2IC3 - chains A and B; structure by X-ray diffraction, 3.00 A resolution.

== Chain A ==
Molecule: Reverse transcriptase/ribonuclease H (p66 RT)
Organism: Human immunodeficiency virus type 1 BH10
Notes: EC 2.7.7.49; fragment: p66
Reference sequence: P03366 (POL_HV1B1); residues 1-560 here correspond to UniProt positions 599-1158 (UniProt number = residue number + 598)
Amino-acid sequence (560 residues; numbered 1 to 560; the number before each row is that of its first residue):
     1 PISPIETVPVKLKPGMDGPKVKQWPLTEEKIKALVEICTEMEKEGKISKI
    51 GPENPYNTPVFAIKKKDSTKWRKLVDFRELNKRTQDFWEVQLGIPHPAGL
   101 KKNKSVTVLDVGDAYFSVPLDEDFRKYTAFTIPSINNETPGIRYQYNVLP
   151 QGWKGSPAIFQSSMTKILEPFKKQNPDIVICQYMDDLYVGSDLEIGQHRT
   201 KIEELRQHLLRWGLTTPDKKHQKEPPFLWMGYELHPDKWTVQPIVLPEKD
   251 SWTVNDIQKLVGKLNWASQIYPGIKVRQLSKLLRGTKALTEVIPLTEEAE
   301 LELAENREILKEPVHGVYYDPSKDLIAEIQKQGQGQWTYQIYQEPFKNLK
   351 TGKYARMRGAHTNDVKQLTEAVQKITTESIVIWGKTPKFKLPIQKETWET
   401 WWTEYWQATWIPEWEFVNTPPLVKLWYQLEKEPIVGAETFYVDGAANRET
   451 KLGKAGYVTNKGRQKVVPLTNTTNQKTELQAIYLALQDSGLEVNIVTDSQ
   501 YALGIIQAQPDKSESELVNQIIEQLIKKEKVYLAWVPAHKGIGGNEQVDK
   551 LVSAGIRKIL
Unresolved in the structure: 559-560
Differences from the reference sequence: engineered mutation Asn103 (Lys701 in P03366), Cys181 (Tyr779 in P03366), Ser280 (Cys878 in P03366)
Metal / ion sites: Mn2+: Asp443, Glu478, Asp498
Small-molecule neighbours: hby 097 (HBY; (S)-4-isopropoxycarbonyl-6-methoxy-3-methylthiomethyl-3,4-dihydroquinoxalin-2(1h)-thione): Leu100, Lys101, Asn103, Val106, Val179, Cys181, Tyr188, Val189, Gly190, Phe227, Trp229, Leu234, His235, Tyr318
UniProt features mapped onto this chain:
  - binding site (Mg(2+)): Asp186
  - site: Trp402 (Essential for RT p66/p51 heterodimerization)

== Chain B ==
Molecule: Reverse transcriptase/ribonuclease H (p51 RT)
Organism: Human immunodeficiency virus type 1 BH10
Notes: EC 2.7.7.49; fragment: p51
Reference sequence: P03366 (POL_HV1B1); residues 1-447 here correspond to UniProt positions 599-1045 (UniProt number = residue number + 598)
Amino-acid sequence (447 residues; numbered 1 to 447; the number before each row is that of its first residue):
     1 PISPIETVPVKLKPGMDGPKVKQWPLTEEKIKALVEICTEMEKEGKISKI
    51 GPENPYNTPVFAIKKKDSTKWRKLVDFRELNKRTQDFWEVQLGIPHPAGL
   101 KKNKSVTVLDVGDAYFSVPLDEDFRKYTAFTIPSINNETPGIRYQYNVLP
   151 QGWKGSPAIFQSSMTKILEPFKKQNPDIVICQYMDDLYVGSDLEIGQHRT
   201 KIEELRQHLLRWGLTTPDKKHQKEPPFLWMGYELHPDKWTVQPIVLPEKD
   251 SWTVNDIQKLVGKLNWASQIYPGIKVRQLSKLLRGTKALTEVIPLTEEAE
   301 LELAENREILKEPVHGVYYDPSKDLIAEIQKQGQGQWTYQIYQEPFKNLK
   351 TGKYARMRGAHTNDVKQLTEAVQKITTESIVIWGKTPKFKLPIQKETWET
   401 WWTEYWQATWIPEWEFVNTPPLVKLWYQLEKEPIVGAETFYVDGAAN
Unresolved in the structure: 428-447
Differences from the reference sequence: engineered mutation Asn103 (Lys701 in P03366), Cys181 (Tyr779 in P03366), Ser280 (Cys878 in P03366)
UniProt features mapped onto this chain:
  - binding site (Mg(2+)): Asp186
  - site: Trp402 (Essential for RT p66/p51 heterodimerization)

== How chain A and chain B interact ==
Contacting residue pairs (101):
  Val8(A) with Pro52(B); Glu53(B)
  Pro9(A) with Glu53(B)
  Gln85(A) with Glu53(B)
  Asp86(A) with Lys20(B), salt bridge; Pro55(B)
  Phe87(A) with Pro52(B); Pro55(B)
  Trp88(A) with Lys22(B); Pro52(B), hydrogen bond (backbone-backbone); Asn54(B), hydrogen bond (backbone-backbone); Pro55(B); Asn57(B); Thr131(B); Arg143(B)
  Glu89(A) with Lys22(B), salt bridge
  Gln91(A) with Asn137(B); Pro140(B), hydrogen bond (side chain-backbone)
  Gly93(A) with Asn137(B), hydrogen bond (backbone-side chain)
  Pro95(A) with Asn136(B)
  His96(A) with Asn136(B), hydrogen bond (backbone-side chain)
  Gly99(A) with Asn136(B), hydrogen bond (backbone-side chain); Glu138(B)
  Leu100(A) with Glu138(B)
  Lys101(A) with Glu138(B), salt bridge
  Gln161(A) with Pro140(B)
  Ser162(A) with Pro52(B)
  Cys181(A) with Glu138(B)
  Arg358(A) with Asn418(B)
  Glu370(A) with Gln394(B)
  Gln373(A) with Gln394(B); Glu396(B); Thr397(B), hydrogen bond
  Thr377(A) with Thr400(B)
  Ile380(A) with Leu26(B)
  Val381(A) with Pro25(B), hydrophobic; Ile135(B); Asn136(B), hydrogen bond (backbone-backbone)
  Ile382(A) with Asn136(B)
  Trp383(A) with Ile135(B)
  Gly384(A) with Thr27(B); Glu28(B), hydrogen bond (backbone-backbone); Ile135(B)
  Trp402(A) with Lys331(B), hydrogen bond (backbone-side chain); Gln334(B); Asp364(B)
  Thr403(A) with Lys331(B); Gln334(B)
  Tyr405(A) with Lys331(B), hydrogen bond (backbone-side chain)
  Trp406(A) with Lys331(B); Asn418(B); Thr419(B); Pro420(B); Lys424(B)
  Gln407(A) with Lys331(B); Asp364(B); Pro392(B); Ile393(B)
  Ala408(A) with Trp337(B), hydrophobic; Asp364(B); Pro392(B), hydrogen bond (backbone-backbone); Ile393(B)
  Thr409(A) with Asp364(B); Ile393(B)
  Trp410(A) with Asn363(B); Val365(B), hydrophobic; Trp401(B)
  Pro412(A) with Trp401(B), hydrophobic
  Pro433(A) with Asn255(B); Thr290(B)
  Ile434(A) with Thr290(B), hydrogen bond (backbone-side chain)
  Val435(A) with Thr290(B)
  Thr439(A) with Ala288(B); Leu289(B), hydrogen bond (side chain-backbone)
  Tyr441(A) with Gln258(B), hydrogen bond; Lys287(B), hydrogen bond (side chain-backbone); Leu289(B)
  Thr459(A) with Thr286(B), hydrogen bond (backbone-side chain)
  Asn460(A) with Thr286(B); Ala288(B)
  Asn494(A) with Leu289(B)
  Val496(A) with Leu289(B), hydrophobic
  Gln500(A) with Leu422(B)
  Gln507(A) with Pro421(B)
  Tyr532(A) with Asn255(B), hydrogen bond; Lys259(B); Leu289(B), hydrophobic
  Trp535(A) with Leu422(B), hydrophobic
  Val536(A) with Gln258(B)
  Pro537(A) with Gly262(B); Asn265(B)
  Lys540(A) with Asn265(B)
  Ile542(A) with Leu283(B), hydrophobic
  Gly543(A) with Leu283(B); Arg284(B); Gly285(B); Thr286(B)
  Gly544(A) with Gly285(B); Thr286(B)
  Glu546(A) with Arg284(B), salt bridge
  Gln547(A) with Thr286(B)
Other interface residues (no listed pair), chain A (65 interface residues in all): Ala158, Ile159, Glu404, Glu432, Gly436, Val458, Leu503, Ala534, Gly541
Other interface residues (no listed pair), chain B (56 interface residues in all): Tyr56, Val254, Val261, Arg277, Leu368, Tyr405

== Overview ==
65 residues of chain A and 56 residues of chain B are in contact, with 18 hydrogen bonds and 4 salt bridges.
Polar pairs include Asp86(A)-Lys20(B), Glu89(A)-Lys22(B) and Lys101(A)-Glu138(B). Bound to chain A: hby 097.
Chain A is Reverse transcriptase/ribonuclease H (p66 RT) and chain B is Reverse transcriptase/ribonuclease H
(p51 RT), both from Human immunodeficiency virus type 1 BH10; the structure, Crystal Structure of K103N/Y181C
Mutant HIV-1 Reverse Transcriptase (RT) in Complex with Nonnucleoside Inhibitor HBY 097, was determined by
X-ray diffraction together with 2IAJ from the same study.
